8E1P - chains O and M of the 18 polymer chains in the assembly; structure by X-ray diffraction, 3.82 A resolution.

[Chain O]
Protein: germline PGV20 light chain
Organism: Homo sapiens
Chain sequence (210 residues; row label = number of the first residue in the row; note: 6 numbers in that range are skipped by the numbering (no residue carries them; nothing is unmodelled there); a row labelled like 29A-29D holds insertion residues (29A, then the next letters in order)):
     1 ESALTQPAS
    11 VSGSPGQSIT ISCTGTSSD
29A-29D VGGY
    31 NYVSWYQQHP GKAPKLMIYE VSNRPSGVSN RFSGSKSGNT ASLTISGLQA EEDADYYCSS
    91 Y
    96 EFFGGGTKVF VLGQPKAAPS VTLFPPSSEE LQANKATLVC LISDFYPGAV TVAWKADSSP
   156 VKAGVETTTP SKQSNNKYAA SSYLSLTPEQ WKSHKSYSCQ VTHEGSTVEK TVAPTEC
Disordered / not traced: 1, 29A-29D
Disulfide bonds: Cys23-Cys88, Cys135-Cys194

[Chain M]
Protein: BG505-SOSIP.v4.1-GT1.2gp120
Organism: Human immunodeficiency virus 1
Chain sequence (474 residues; row label = number of the first residue in the row; note: 11 numbers in that range are skipped by the numbering (no residue carries them; nothing is unmodelled there)):
    31 AENLWVTVYY GVPVWKDAET TLFCASDAKA YETKKHNVWA THACVPTDPN PQEIHLENVT
    91 EEFNMWKNNM VEQMHTDIIS LWDQSLKPCV KLTPLCVTLQ CTNVTNNITD
   149 DMRGELKNCS FNMTTELRDK RQKVHALFYK LDIVPINE
  186A N
   187 QNTSYRLINC NTAAITQACP KVSFEPIPIH YCAPAGFAIL KCKDKKFNGT GPCPSVSTVQ
   247 CTHGIKPVVS TQLLLNGSLA EEEVMIRSED IRDNAKNILV QFNTPVQINC TRPNNNTRKS
   307 IRI
   312 GPGQWFYATG
  321A D
   322 IIGDIRQAHC NVSKATWNET LGKVVKQLRK HFGNNTIIRF ANSSGGDLEV TTHSFNCGGE
   382 FFYCDTSGLF NSTWIS
   399 NTSVQGSNST GSNDSITLPC RIKQIINMWQ RIGQAMYAPP IQGVIRCVSN ITGLILTRDG
   459 GSTDSTTETF RPSGGDMRDN WRSELYKYKV VKIEPLGVAP TRCKRRVVGR RRRRR
Disordered / not traced: 31, 62-63, 149-151, 399-410, 507-513
Disulfide bonds: Cys54-Cys74, Cys119-Cys205, Cys126-Cys196, Cys131-Cys157, Cys218-Cys247, Cys228-Cys239, Cys296-Cys331, Cys378-Cys445, Cys385-Cys418
Covalently attached groups: N-acetylglucosamine (NAG) linked to Asn88, Asn133, Asn156, Asn160, Asn234, Asn262, Asn295, Asn301, Asn339, Asn363, Asn392, Asn448; glycan linked to Asn332

[How chain O and chain M interact]
Pairs across the interface - 8 pairs, chain O then chain M:
  Asp29(O) with Arg278(M)
  Asn31(O) with Arg278(M)
  Tyr91(O) with Arg278(M); Asp279(M)
  Glu96(O) with Asn280(M), hydrogen bond; Gly458(M); Gly459(M), hydrogen bond (side chain-backbone)
  Phe97(O) with Gly459(M)
Other interface residues (no listed pair), chain O (6 interface residues in all): Ser2
Other interface residues (no listed pair), chain M (8 interface residues in all): Asp276, Arg456, Ser460

[In short]
The interface between chain O and chain M involves 6 residues on one side and 8 on the other; the contacts
include 2 hydrogen bonds. Polar contacts include Glu96(O)-Asn280(M) and Glu96(O)-Gly459(M).
Chain O is germline PGV20 light chain (Homo sapiens) and chain M is BG505-SOSIP.v4.1-GT1.2gp120 (Human
immunodeficiency virus 1); the structure, Crystal structure of BG505 SOSIP.v4.1-GT1.2 trimer in complex with
gl-PGV20 and PGT124 Fabs, was determined by X-ray diffraction.
